PDB entry 3GND | X-ray diffraction, 2.90 A resolution | chains D and E of the 10 polymer chains in the assembly

Chain D (and E):
Protein: Aldolase lsrF
Source organism: Escherichia coli
Notes: EC 4.1.2.-; fragment: Uncharacterized aldolase LsrF; chain E of this document is another copy of the same molecule, construct and numbering; everything in this record applies to it too
UniProtKB: P76143 (LSRF_ECOLI); residues 1-291 here = UniProt positions 1-291
Chain sequence (295 residues; row label = number of the first residue in the row; numbers below 1 keep their minus sign (Gly-3 is residue -3)):
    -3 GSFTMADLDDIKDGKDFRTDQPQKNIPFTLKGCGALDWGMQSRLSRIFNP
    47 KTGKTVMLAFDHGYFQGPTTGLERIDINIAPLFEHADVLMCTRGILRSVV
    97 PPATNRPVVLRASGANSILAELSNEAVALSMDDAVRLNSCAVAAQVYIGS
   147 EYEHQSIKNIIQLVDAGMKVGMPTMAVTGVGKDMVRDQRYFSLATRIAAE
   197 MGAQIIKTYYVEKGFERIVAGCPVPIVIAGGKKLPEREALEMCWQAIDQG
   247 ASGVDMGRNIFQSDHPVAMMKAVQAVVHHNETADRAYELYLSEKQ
Unresolved in the structure: -3 to 9, 177-180, 290-291
Sequence notes: expression tag (-3 to 0)
Residues lining bound ligands: ribulose-5-phosphate (5RP): Ala55, Asp57, His58, Tyr60, Phe61, Arg107, Gln141, Lys203, Tyr205, Ala225, Gly226, Gly227, Asp251, Met252, Gly253, Arg254
What the authors report for this chain:
  - binding site for ribulose-5-phosphate: His58, Lys203, Arg254
  - catalytic residues: Asp57, Lys203 (by similarity / conservation)
  - catalytic residues: Asp251 (proposed by the authors, not directly observed)

How chain D and chain E interact:
Contacting residue pairs (56):
  Gly59(D) - Ile193(E)
  Gly59(D) - Glu196(E)
  Tyr60(D) - Ile193(E)
  Tyr60(D) - Glu196(E)
  Tyr60(D) - Met197(E)
  Phe61(D) - Ile193(E)
  Gln62(D) - Leu189(E)
  Gly63(D) - Leu189(E)
  Gly63(D) - Arg192(E)
  Pro64(D) - Ser188(E)
  Pro64(D) - Leu189(E)
  Pro64(D) - Arg192(E)
  Leu68(D) - Arg192(E)  hydrogen bond (backbone-side chain)
  Glu69(D) - Arg192(E)
  Glu69(D) - Ala216(E)
  Glu69(D) - Gly217(E)
  Arg70(D) - Ala216(E)
  Ile71(D) - Arg192(E)
  Thr88(D) - Glu196(E)  hydrogen bond (side chain-backbone)
  Arg89(D) - Ile157(E)
  Arg89(D) - Val160(E)
  Arg89(D) - Asp161(E)  salt bridge
  Arg89(D) - Met197(E)  hydrogen bond (side chain-backbone)
  Gly90(D) - Ala195(E)
  Gly90(D) - Glu196(E)  hydrogen bond (backbone-backbone)
  Ile91(D) - Glu196(E)
  Ile91(D) - Pro219(E)  hydrophobic
  Arg93(D) - Ala31(E)
  Arg93(D) - Leu32(E)
  Arg93(D) - Met164(E)
  Ser94(D) - Gly28(E)
  Ser94(D) - Pro219(E)
  Val95(D) - Pro219(E)  hydrophobic
  Gly110(D) - Met197(E)
  Ala111(D) - His150(E)  hydrogen bond (backbone-side chain)
  Ala111(D) - Ile153(E)  hydrophobic
  Ala111(D) - Met197(E)
  Asn112(D) - Glu149(E)
  Ser113(D) - Glu149(E)  hydrogen bond
  Ser113(D) - Ile193(E)
  Leu115(D) - Ile144(E)  hydrophobic
  Leu115(D) - Leu189(E)  hydrophobic
  Ala116(D) - Glu149(E)
  Asn120(D) - His150(E)  hydrogen bond (backbone-side chain)
  Glu121(D) - His150(E)
  Ala122(D) - His150(E)
  Ala122(D) - Lys154(E)
  Val123(D) - Ile157(E)
  Ala124(D) - Ile157(E)
  Ala124(D) - Met197(E)  hydrophobic
  Leu125(D) - Asp161(E)
  Ser126(D) - Asp161(E)  hydrogen bond (backbone-side chain)
  Asp128(D) - Lys165(E)  salt bridge
  Asp129(D) - Met164(E)
  Arg132(D) - Met164(E)
  Arg132(D) - Lys165(E)
Also at the interface, not in a pair above, chain D (38 interface residues in all): Phe56, Asp57, Pro98, Ser109, Ile114
Also at the interface, not in a pair above, chain E (27 interface residues in all): Gly145, Tyr186, Gly198, Val220

Overview:
38 residues of chain D and 27 residues of chain E are in contact, with 8 hydrogen bonds and 2 salt bridges.
Polar contacts include Arg89(D)-Asp161(E), Asp128(D)-Lys165(E) and Leu68(D)-Arg192(E). Chain D binds
ribulose-5-phosphate. From the paper: catalytic residues Asp57(D), Lys203(D) and Asp251(D); a binding site for
ribulose-5-phosphate at His58(D), Lys203(D) and Arg254(D).
Both chains are Aldolase lsrF (Escherichia coli). Entry 3GND (Crystal Structure of E. coli LsrF in complex
with Ribulose-5-phosphate) was determined by X-ray diffraction together with 3GKF and 3GLC from the same
study.
